PDB entry 6NB1 | X-ray diffraction, 1.90 A resolution | chains D and K of the 14 polymer chains in the assembly

[Chain D (and K)]
Protein: ATP-dependent Clp protease proteolytic subunit
Organism: Escherichia coli (strain K12)
Notes: EC 3.4.21.92; chain K of this document is another copy of the same molecule, construct and numbering; everything in this record applies to it too
UniProtKB: P0A6G7 (CLPP_ECOLI); numbering as in UniProt (aligned over 1-207)
Sequence (207 residues; row label = number of the first residue in the row):
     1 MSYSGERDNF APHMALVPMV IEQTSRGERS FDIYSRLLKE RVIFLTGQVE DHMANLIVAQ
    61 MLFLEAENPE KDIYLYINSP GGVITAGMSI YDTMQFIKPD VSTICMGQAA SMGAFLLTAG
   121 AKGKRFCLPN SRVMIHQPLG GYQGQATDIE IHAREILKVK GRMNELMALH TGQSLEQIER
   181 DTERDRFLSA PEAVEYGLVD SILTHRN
Unresolved in the structure: 1-16, 21-27 (chain K: 1-15, 21-31)
Small-molecule neighbours:
  - KHS (N-{2-[(2-chlorophenyl)sulfanyl]ethyl}-2-methyl-2-{[5-(trifluoromethyl)pyridin-2-yl]sulfonyl}propanamide), molecule 1: R36, L37, E40, V42, Y74, Y76, I104, F126, L128, L203, R206
  - KHS, molecule 2: L62, F63, A66, T93, F96, I97
Reported in the primary citation:
  - binding site for KHS: L37, E40, V42, L62, F63, A66, Y74, Y76, F96, I104, F126, L203, R206
  - catalytic residues: S111
  - mutagenesis - E40A, E67A, Y76A: increased catalytic activity

[Chain D / chain K interface]
Pairs across the interface - 41 pairs, chain D then chain K:
  Q137(D) - Q145(K)
  Q137(D) - A146(K)  hydrogen bond (side chain-backbone)
  Q137(D) - T147(K)  hydrogen bond
  P138(D) - Q145(K)
  P138(D) - A146(K)  hydrogen bond (backbone-backbone)
  L139(D) - G144(K)
  L139(D) - Q145(K)
  G140(D) - Q143(K)  hydrogen bond (backbone-side chain)
  G140(D) - G144(K)  hydrogen bond (backbone-backbone)
  G140(D) - I149(K)
  G141(D) - Y142(K)
  G141(D) - Q143(K)
  Y142(D) - G141(K)
  Y142(D) - Y142(K)  hydrogen bond (backbone-backbone)
  Q143(D) - G140(K)
  Q143(D) - G141(K)
  G144(D) - L139(K)
  G144(D) - G140(K)  hydrogen bond (backbone-backbone)
  Q145(D) - Q137(K)
  Q145(D) - P138(K)
  Q145(D) - L139(K)
  Q145(D) - E183(K)  hydrogen bond (side chain-backbone)
  A146(D) - Q137(K)  hydrogen bond (backbone-side chain)
  A146(D) - P138(K)  hydrogen bond (backbone-backbone)
  A146(D) - L157(K)
  A146(D) - K160(K)
  T147(D) - Q137(K)  hydrogen bond
  T147(D) - K160(K)  hydrogen bond
  T147(D) - E183(K)  hydrogen bond
  I149(D) - G140(K)
  I149(D) - A153(K)  hydrophobic
  I149(D) - I156(K)  hydrophobic
  E150(D) - L157(K)
  A153(D) - I149(K)  hydrophobic
  A153(D) - A153(K)  hydrophobic
  L157(D) - A146(K)
  L157(D) - E150(K)
  K160(D) - A146(K)
  K160(D) - T147(K)  hydrogen bond
  E183(D) - Q145(K)  hydrogen bond (backbone-side chain)
  E183(D) - T147(K)  hydrogen bond
Other interface residues (no listed pair), chain D (19 interface residues in all): I156, R184
Other interface residues (no listed pair), chain K (19 interface residues in all): R184

[Overview]
Chain D and chain K each contribute 19 residues to their interface; the contacts include 16 hydrogen bonds.
Polar pairs include Q137(D)-A146(K), Q137(D)-T147(K) and G140(D)-Q143(K). Chain D binds compound KHS. The
paper reports the catalytic residue S111(D); E40A, E67A and Y76A of chain D increase catalytic activity.
Both chains are ATP-dependent Clp protease proteolytic subunit (Escherichia coli (strain K12)). Entry 6NB1
(Crystal structure of Escherichia coli ClpP protease complexed with small molecule activator, ACP1-06) was
determined by X-ray diffraction (same publication as 6NAH, 6NAQ, 6NAW and 6NAY).
